8YN9 - chains A and E of the 5 polymer chains in the assembly; structure by electron microscopy, 2.30 A resolution.

Chain A:
Name: Guanine nucleotide-binding protein G(i) subunit alpha-1
Organism: Homo sapiens
UniProt: P63096 (GNAI1_HUMAN); residues 1-354 here = UniProt positions 1-354
Chain sequence (354 residues; numbered 1 to 354; the number before each row is that of its first residue):
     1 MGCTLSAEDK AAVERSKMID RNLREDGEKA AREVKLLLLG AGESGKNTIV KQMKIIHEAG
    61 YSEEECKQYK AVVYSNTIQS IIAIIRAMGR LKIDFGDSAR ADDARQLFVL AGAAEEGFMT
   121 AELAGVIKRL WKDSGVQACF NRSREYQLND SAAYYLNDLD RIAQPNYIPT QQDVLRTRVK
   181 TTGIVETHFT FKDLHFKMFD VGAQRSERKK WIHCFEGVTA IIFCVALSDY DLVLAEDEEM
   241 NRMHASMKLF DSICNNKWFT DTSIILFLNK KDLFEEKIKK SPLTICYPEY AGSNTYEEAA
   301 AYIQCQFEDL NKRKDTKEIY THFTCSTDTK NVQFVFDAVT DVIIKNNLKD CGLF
Unresolved in the structure: 1-3, 55-181
Sequence notes: engineered mutation Asn47 (Ser in P63096), Ala203 (Gly in P63096), Ala245 (Glu in P63096), Ser326 (Ala in P63096)
Swiss-Prot annotation at these positions:
  - region: Lys35 to Lys46, Thr48 (G1 motif), Asp173 to Thr181 (G2 motif), Phe196 to Gly202, Gln204, Arg205 (G3 motif), Ile265 to Asp272 (G4 motif), Thr324, Cys325, Thr327 to Thr329 (G5 motif)
  - binding site (GTP): Glu43 to Lys46, Thr48, Ser151, Leu175 to Thr181, Asp200 to Gly202, Gln204, Asn269 to Asp272
  - binding site (Mg(2+)): Thr181
  - modified residue: Arg178 (ADP-ribosylarginine), Gln204 (Deamidated glutamine), Cys351 (ADP-ribosylcysteine)
  - lipidation: Gly2 (N-myristoyl glycine), Cys3 (S-palmitoyl cysteine)
  - natural variant: Gly40 (G40C: In NEDHISB; G40R: In NEDHISB), Gly45 (G45D: In NEDHISB), Thr48 (T48I: In NEDHISB; T48K: In NEDHISB), Gln52 (Q52P: In NEDHISB), Ser75 (deletion: In NEDHISB; uncertain significance), Gln172 (deletion: In NEDHISB), Asp173 (D173V: In NEDHISB), Glu186 to Phe189 (deletion: In NEDHISB; uncertain significance), Cys224 (C224Y: In NEDHISB), Lys270 (K270N: In NEDHISB; K270R: In NEDHISB), Asp272 (D272G: In NEDHISB), Val332 (V332E: In NEDHISB; uncertain significance)
  - mutagenesis: Gly42 (G42R: Abolishes switch to an activated conformation and dissociation from beta and gamma subunits upon GTP binding. Abolishes interaction with RGS family members), Glu116 (E116L: Enhances interaction (inactive GDP-bound) with RGS14), Gln147 (Q147L: Enhances interaction (inactive GDP-bound) with RGS14)

Chain E:
Name: Antibody fragment scFv16
Organism: synthetic construct
Notes: antibody fragment or engineered binder
Chain sequence (255 residues; numbered 1 to 255; the number before each row is that of its first residue):
     1 DVQLVESGGG LVQPGGSRKL SCSASGFAFS SFGMHWVRQA PEKGLEWVAY ISSGSGTIYY
    61 ADTVKGRFTI SRDDPKNTLF LQMTSLRSED TAMYYCVRSI YYYGSSPFDF WGQGTTLTVS
   121 SGGGGSGGGG SGGGGSDIVM TQATSSVPVT PGESVSISCR SSKSLLHSNG NTYLYWFLQR
   181 PGQSPQLLIY RMSNLASGVP DRFSGSGSGT AFTLTISRLE AEDVGVYYCM QHLEYPLTFG
   241 AGTKLELLEE NLYFQ
Unresolved in the structure: 121-136, 248-255
Disulfide bonds: Cys22-Cys96, Cys159-Cys229

Chain A / chain E interface:
Residue-residue contacts - 26 pairs, chain A then chain E:
  Thr4(A) with His167(E)
  Leu5(A) with His167(E)
  Ser6(A) with His167(E); Asn169(E); Tyr173(E), hydrogen bond
  Ala7(A) with His232(E); Leu233(E), hydrogen bond (backbone-backbone); Tyr235(E), hydrophobic
  Glu8(A) with Tyr101(E); Tyr173(E); Tyr175(E), hydrogen bond; Arg191(E), salt bridge; His232(E)
  Asp9(A) with Asn169(E), hydrogen bond; Tyr173(E)
  Ala11(A) with Tyr101(E), hydrophobic
  Ala12(A) with Tyr101(E)
  Glu14(A) with Ser52(E), hydrogen bond; Ser53(E); Gly56(E); Thr57(E), hydrogen bond
  Arg15(A) with Ile100(E); Tyr101(E); Tyr102(E)
  Met18(A) with Ser53(E); Gly54(E)
Also at the interface, not in a pair above, chain E (20 interface residues in all): Ser31, Tyr50, Pro107, Glu234

Summary:
The interface between chain A and chain E involves 11 residues on one side and 20 on the other, with 6
hydrogen bonds and 1 salt bridge. Among the polar pairs are Glu8(A)-Arg191(E), Ser6(A)-Tyr173(E) and
Glu8(A)-Tyr175(E).
Chain A is Guanine nucleotide-binding protein G(i) subunit alpha-1 (Homo sapiens) and chain E is Antibody
fragment scFv16 (synthetic construct); the structure, Cryo-EM structure of histamine H4 receptor in complex
with histamine and Gi, was determined by electron microscopy, deposited together with 8YN2, 8YN3, 8YN4, 8YN5,
8YN6, 8YN7, 8YN8 and 8YNA.
